PDB entry 8V2D | electron microscopy, 6.77 A resolution (low resolution: residue-level contacts below are approximate; hydrogen-bond / salt-bridge calls are withheld) | chains Z and d of the 48 polymer chains in the assembly

# Chain Z (and d)
Molecule: O43_129 component A
From: synthetic construct
Notes: chain d of this document is another copy of the same molecule, construct and numbering; everything in this record applies to it too
Amino-acid sequence (328 residues; row label = number of the first residue in the row; numbers below 1 keep their minus sign (Met-1 is residue -1)):
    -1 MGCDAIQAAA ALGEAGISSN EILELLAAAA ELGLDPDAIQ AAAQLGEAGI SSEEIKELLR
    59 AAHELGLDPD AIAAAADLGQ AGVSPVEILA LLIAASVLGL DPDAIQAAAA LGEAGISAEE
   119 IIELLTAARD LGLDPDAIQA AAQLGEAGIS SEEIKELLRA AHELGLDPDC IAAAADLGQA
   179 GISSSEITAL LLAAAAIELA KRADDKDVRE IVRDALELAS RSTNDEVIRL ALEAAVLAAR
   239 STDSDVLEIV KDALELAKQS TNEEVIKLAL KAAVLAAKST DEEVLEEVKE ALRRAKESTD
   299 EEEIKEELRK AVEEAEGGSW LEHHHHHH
Not modelled in the structure: -1 to 0, 315-326

# Chain Z / chain d interface
Contacting residue pairs (8; chain Z residue first):
  Asp167(Z) - Cys1(d)
  Ala171(Z) - Ile4(d)
  Ala192(Z) - Ala3(d)
  Ala192(Z) - Ile4(d)
  Glu196(Z) - Ala3(d)
  Leu214(Z) - Ala25(d)
  Ser218(Z) - Asn18(d)
  Ser218(Z) - Glu22(d)
Interface residues without a listed pair, chain Z (9 interface residues in all): Cys168, Arg211, Glu215
Interface residues without a listed pair, chain d (8 interface residues in all): Leu21, Ala28

# Overview
The interface between chain Z and chain d involves 9 residues on one side and 8 on the other.
Chain Z and chain d are both O43_129 component A (synthetic construct); the structure, Computational Designed
Nanocage O43_129, was determined by electron microscopy, deposited together with 8V3B.
